PDB entry 6MDM | electron microscopy, 4.40 A resolution (low resolution: residue-level contacts below are approximate; hydrogen-bond / salt-bridge calls are withheld) | chains A and F of the 11 polymer chains in the assembly

== Chain A (and F) ==
Name: Vesicle-fusing ATPase
From: Cricetulus griseus
Notes: EC 3.6.4.6; chain F of this document is another copy of the same molecule, construct and numbering; everything in this record applies to it too
UniProtKB: P18708 (NSF_CRIGR); residue numbers follow UniProt; this construct covers 1-744
Sequence (768 residues; numbered -23 to 744; the number before each row is that of its first residue; numbers below 1 keep their minus sign (Met-23 is residue -23)):
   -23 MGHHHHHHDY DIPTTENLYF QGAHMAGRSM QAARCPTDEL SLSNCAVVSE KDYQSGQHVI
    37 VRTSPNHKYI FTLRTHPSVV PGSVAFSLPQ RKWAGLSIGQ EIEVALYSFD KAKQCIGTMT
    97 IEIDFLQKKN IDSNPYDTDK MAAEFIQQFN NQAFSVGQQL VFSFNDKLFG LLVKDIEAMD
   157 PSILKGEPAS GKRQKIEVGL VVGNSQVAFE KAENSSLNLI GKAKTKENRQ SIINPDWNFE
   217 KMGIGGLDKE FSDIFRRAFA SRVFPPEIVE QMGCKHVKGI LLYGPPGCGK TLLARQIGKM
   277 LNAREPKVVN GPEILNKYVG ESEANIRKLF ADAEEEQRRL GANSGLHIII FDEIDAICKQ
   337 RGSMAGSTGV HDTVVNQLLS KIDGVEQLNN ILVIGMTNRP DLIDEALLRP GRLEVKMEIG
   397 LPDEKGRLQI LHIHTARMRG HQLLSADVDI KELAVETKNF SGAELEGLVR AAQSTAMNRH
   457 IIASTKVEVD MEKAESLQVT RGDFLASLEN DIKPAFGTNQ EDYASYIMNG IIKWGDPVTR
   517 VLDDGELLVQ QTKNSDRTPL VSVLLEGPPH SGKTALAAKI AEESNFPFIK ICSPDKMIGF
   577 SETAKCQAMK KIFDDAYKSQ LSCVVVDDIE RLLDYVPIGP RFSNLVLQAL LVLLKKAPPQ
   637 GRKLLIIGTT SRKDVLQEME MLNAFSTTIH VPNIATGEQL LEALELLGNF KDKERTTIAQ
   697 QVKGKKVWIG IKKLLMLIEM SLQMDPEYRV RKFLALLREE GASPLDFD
Not modelled in the structure: -23 to 0, 156-168, 202-210, 460-476, 739-744 (chain F: -23 to 218, 240-250, 331-346, 391-397, 415-421, 458-470, 739-744)
Construct notes: initiating methionine (-23); expression tag (-22 to 0); conflict Ile458 (Lys in P18708)
Small-molecule neighbours:
  - ADP (adenosine-5'-diphosphate): Gly219, Ile220, Gly221, Pro262, Gly263, Cys264, Gly265, Lys266, Thr267, Leu268, Asp328, Met372, Ile406, His410, Gly438, Ala439, Glu442
  - ATP (adenosine-5'-triphosphate), molecule 1: Leu355, Asp359, Arg385, Arg388
  - ATP, molecule 2: Tyr502, Met504, Asn505, Gly506, Ile507, Ile508, Trp510, Val514, Pro545, His546, Ser547, Gly548, Lys549, Thr550, Ala551, Asp604, Ile707, Lys708, Leu711
Curated features (UniProtKB/Swiss-Prot):
  - binding site (ATP): Asn505 to Trp510, Pro545 to Leu552
  - binding site (Mg(2+)): Thr550
  - modified residue: Lys105 (N6-acetyllysine), Ser207 (Phosphoserine), Tyr259 (Phosphotyrosine), Ser569 (Phosphoserine)
What the authors report for this chain:
  - mutagenesis - Y294A, Y294L: decreased catalytic activity on SNARE complex
  - mutagenesis - Y294A (31 +/- 5 ATP min-1), Y294L (26 +/- 2 ATP min-1): unchanged catalytic activity on ATP

== Interface between chain A and chain F ==
Contacting residue pairs (36):
  Met453(A) - Ala236(F)
  Met453(A) - Ser237(F)
  Asn454(A) - Arg232(F)
  Asn454(A) - Ala236(F)
  Asn505(A) - Arg533(F)
  His546(A) - Asn659(F)
  Pro570(A) - Val628(F)
  Asp571(A) - Val628(F)
  Asp571(A) - Lys632(F)
  Ile574(A) - Lys586(F)
  Ile574(A) - Leu629(F)
  Phe576(A) - Leu621(F)
  Asp604(A) - Lys631(F)
  Arg607(A) - Gln624(F)
  Arg607(A) - Leu627(F)
  Asp610(A) - Gln624(F)
  Tyr611(A) - Gln624(F)
  Val612(A) - Phe618(F)
  Val612(A) - Leu623(F)
  Pro613(A) - Glu656(F)
  Ile614(A) - Phe618(F)
  Ile614(A) - Glu654(F)
  Ile614(A) - Met655(F)
  Arg617(A) - Pro616(F)
  Arg617(A) - Arg617(F)
  Arg617(A) - Phe618(F)
  Arg648(A) - Glu656(F)
  Met712(A) - Ser662(F)
  Glu715(A) - Gln527(F)
  Glu715(A) - Ser531(F)
  Glu715(A) - Asp532(F)
  Glu715(A) - Thr534(F)
  Met716(A) - Thr663(F)
  Gln719(A) - Gln526(F)
  Gln719(A) - Gln527(F)
  Gln719(A) - Asn530(F)
Interface residues without a listed pair, chain A (28 interface residues in all): Ile457, Ser501, Met504, Pro545, Gly575, Asn685, Lys709
Interface residues without a listed pair, chain F (37 interface residues in all): Arg233, Leu523, Pro535, Val537, Cys582, Asn620, Pro635, Val651, Ala660

== Overview ==
The interface between chain A and chain F involves 28 residues on one side and 37 on the other. Chain A binds
ATP and ADP. The paper reports that Y294A and Y294L of chain A reduce catalytic activity on SNARE complex;
Y294A and Y294L of chain A leave catalytic activity on ATP unchanged.
Chain A and chain F are both Vesicle-fusing ATPase (Cricetulus griseus); the structure, The 20S supercomplex
engaging the SNAP-25 N-terminus (class 1), was determined by electron microscopy (same publication as 6MDN,
6MDO and 6MDP).
